2HVY - chains A and C of the 5 polymer chains in the assembly; structure by X-ray diffraction, 2.30 A resolution.

Chain A:
Molecule: Probable tRNA pseudouridine synthase B
Organism: Pyrococcus furiosus
Notes: EC 5.4.99.-
Reference sequence: Q7LWY0 (TRUB_PYRFU); residues 4-343 here correspond to UniProt positions 1-340 (UniProt number = residue number - 3)
Chain sequence (346 residues; each row starts with the number of its first residue):
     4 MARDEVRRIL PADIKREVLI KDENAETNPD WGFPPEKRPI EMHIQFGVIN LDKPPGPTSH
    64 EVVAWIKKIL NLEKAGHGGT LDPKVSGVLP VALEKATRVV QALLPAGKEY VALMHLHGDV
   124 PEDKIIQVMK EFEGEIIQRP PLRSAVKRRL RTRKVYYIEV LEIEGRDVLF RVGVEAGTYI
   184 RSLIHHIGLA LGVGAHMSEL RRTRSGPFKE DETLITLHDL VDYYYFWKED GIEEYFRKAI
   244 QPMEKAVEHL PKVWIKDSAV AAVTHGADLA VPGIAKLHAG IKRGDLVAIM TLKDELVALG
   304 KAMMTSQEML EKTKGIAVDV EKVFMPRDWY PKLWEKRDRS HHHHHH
Disordered / not traced: 4-10, 146-152, 338-349
Construct notes: expression tag (344-349)
Ligand contacts: ATP (adenosine-5'-triphosphate): His118, Leu119, His120, Arg169, His199
Curated features (UniProtKB/Swiss-Prot):
  - active site: Asp85 (Nucleophile)

Chain C:
Molecule: Ribosome biogenesis protein Nop10
Organism: Pyrococcus furiosus
Reference sequence: Q8U1R4 (NOP10_PYRFU); numbering as in UniProt (aligned over 1-60)
Chain sequence (60 residues; row label = number of the first residue in the row):
     1 MKFRIRKCPK CGRYTLKEVC PVCGEKTKVA HPPRFSPEDP YGEYRRRWKR EVLGIGRKEK
Disordered / not traced: 1-2, 56-60
Construct notes: engineered mutation Lys2 (Arg in Q8U1R4)
Bound ions: Zn2+: Cys8, Cys11, Cys20, Cys23

Interface between chain A and chain C:
Pairs across the interface (60):
  Asp55(A) - Pro32(C)
  Lys56(A) - Pro32(C)
  Pro57(A) - Pro32(C)  hydrophobic
  Pro57(A) - Pro33(C)
  Pro58(A) - Phe3(C)  hydrophobic
  Pro58(A) - His31(C)
  Pro58(A) - Pro32(C)
  Trp68(A) - Phe35(C)
  Trp68(A) - Pro37(C)
  Ile72(A) - Phe35(C)  hydrophobic
  Ser89(A) - His31(C)
  Ser89(A) - Pro32(C)
  Val114(A) - Tyr14(C)  hydrophobic
  Leu116(A) - Arg4(C)
  Leu116(A) - Leu16(C)  hydrophobic
  Leu164(A) - Arg13(C)  hydrogen bond (backbone-side chain)
  Leu164(A) - Tyr14(C)  hydrophobic
  Glu165(A) - Thr15(C)  hydrogen bond
  Glu165(A) - Leu16(C)  hydrogen bond (side chain-backbone)
  Glu165(A) - Lys17(C)  salt bridge
  Glu167(A) - Arg4(C)  salt bridge
  Glu167(A) - Leu16(C)
  Glu167(A) - Lys17(C)  salt bridge
  Asp170(A) - Arg4(C)  salt bridge
  Leu172(A) - Ile5(C)  hydrophobic
  Leu172(A) - Tyr14(C)
  Leu172(A) - Thr15(C)
  Arg174(A) - Tyr14(C)
  Glu202(A) - Phe3(C)
  Glu202(A) - Arg4(C)  hydrogen bond (side chain-backbone)
  Glu202(A) - Ile5(C)  hydrogen bond (side chain-backbone)
  Arg204(A) - Tyr14(C)  hydrogen bond
  Arg204(A) - Ala30(C)  hydrogen bond (side chain-backbone)
  Arg204(A) - Pro32(C)
  Thr206(A) - Tyr14(C)
  Glu213(A) - Lys7(C)  salt bridge
  Glu213(A) - Tyr14(C)  hydrogen bond
  Thr219(A) - Pro32(C)
  Leu220(A) - Phe35(C)  hydrophobic
  His221(A) - Pro33(C)
  His221(A) - Arg34(C)  hydrogen bond (side chain-backbone)
  His221(A) - Phe35(C)
  His221(A) - Arg45(C)
  His221(A) - Lys49(C)
  Asp222(A) - Lys49(C)  salt bridge
  Val224(A) - Phe35(C)  hydrophobic
  Val224(A) - Arg45(C)
  Asp225(A) - Arg45(C)  salt bridge
  Asp225(A) - Arg46(C)  salt bridge
  Asp225(A) - Lys49(C)  salt bridge
  Tyr228(A) - Glu43(C)
  Tyr228(A) - Arg46(C)
  Phe229(A) - Lys49(C)
  Phe229(A) - Arg50(C)
  Phe229(A) - Leu53(C)  hydrophobic
  Glu232(A) - Arg50(C)  salt bridge
  Asp233(A) - Arg50(C)  salt bridge
  Asp233(A) - Ile55(C)
  Tyr238(A) - Leu53(C)
  Tyr238(A) - Ile55(C)  hydrophobic
Also at the interface, not in a pair above, chain A (32 interface residues in all): Ala115, Tyr226
Also at the interface, not in a pair above, chain C (26 interface residues in all): Gly12, Pro21, Asp39

In short:
32 residues of chain A and 26 residues of chain C are in contact; the contacts include 9 hydrogen bonds and 11
salt bridges. Polar contacts include Glu165(A)-Lys17(C), Glu167(A)-Arg4(C) and Glu167(A)-Lys17(C). Chain A
binds ATP. UniProt lists active-site residue Asp85(A) on chain A.
Chain A is Probable tRNA pseudouridine synthase B and chain C is Ribosome biogenesis protein Nop10, both from
Pyrococcus furiosus; the structure, Crystal structure of an H/ACA box RNP from Pyrococcus furiosus, was
determined by X-ray diffraction.
